1XSK - chains B and F of the 6 polymer chains in the assembly; structure by X-ray diffraction, 2.20 A resolution.

# Chain B (and F)
Protein: Putative family 31 glucosidase yicI
Organism: Escherichia coli
Notes: EC 3.2.1.-; chain F of this document is another copy of the same molecule, construct and numbering; everything in this record applies to it too
UniProtKB: P31434 (YICI_ECOLI); numbering as in UniProt (aligned over 1-772)
Chain sequence (778 residues; row label = number of the first residue in the row):
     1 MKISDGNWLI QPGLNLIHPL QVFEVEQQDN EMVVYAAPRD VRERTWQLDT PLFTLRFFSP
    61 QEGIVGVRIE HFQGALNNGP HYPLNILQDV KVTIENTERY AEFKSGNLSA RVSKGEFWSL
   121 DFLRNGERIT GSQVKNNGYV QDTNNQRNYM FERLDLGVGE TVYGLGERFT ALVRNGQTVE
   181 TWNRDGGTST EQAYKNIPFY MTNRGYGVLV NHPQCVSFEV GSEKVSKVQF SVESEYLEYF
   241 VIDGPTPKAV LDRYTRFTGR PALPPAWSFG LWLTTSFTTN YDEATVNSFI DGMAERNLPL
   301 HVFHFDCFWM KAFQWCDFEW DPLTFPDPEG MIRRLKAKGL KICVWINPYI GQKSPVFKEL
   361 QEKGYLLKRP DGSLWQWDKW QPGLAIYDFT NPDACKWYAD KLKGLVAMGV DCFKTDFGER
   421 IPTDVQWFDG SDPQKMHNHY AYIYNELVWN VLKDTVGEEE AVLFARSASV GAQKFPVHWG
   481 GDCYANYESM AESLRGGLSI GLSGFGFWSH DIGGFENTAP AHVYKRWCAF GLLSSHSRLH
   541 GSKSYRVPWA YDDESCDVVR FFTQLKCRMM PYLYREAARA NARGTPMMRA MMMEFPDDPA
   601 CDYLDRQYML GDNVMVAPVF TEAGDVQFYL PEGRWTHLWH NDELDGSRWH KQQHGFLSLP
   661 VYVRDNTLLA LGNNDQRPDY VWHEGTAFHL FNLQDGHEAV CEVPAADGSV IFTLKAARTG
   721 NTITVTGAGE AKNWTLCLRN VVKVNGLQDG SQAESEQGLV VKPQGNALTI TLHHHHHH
Disordered / not traced: 774-778
Sequence notes: expression tag (773-778)
UniProt features mapped onto this chain:
  - active site: Asp416 (Nucleophile), Glu419, Asp482 (Proton donor)
  - mutagenesis: Cys307 to Phe308 (Converts the enzyme to have alpha-glucosidase activity)
Covalent attachments: 5(R)-fluoro-beta-D-xylopyranose (XYF) linked to Asp416
Small-molecule neighbours:
  - MPO (3[N-morpholino]propane sulfonic acid): His640, Asp642, Gln652, Gln653, His654, Gly655, Ser658
  - 5(R)-fluoro-beta-D-xylopyranose (XYF): Phe277, Asp306, Cys307, Trp345, Trp380, Lys414, Phe417, Arg466, Trp479, Asp482, Phe515, Arg538, His540

# Chain B / chain F interface
Contacting residue pairs (45):
  Phe277(B) with Leu48(F), hydrophobic
  Thr278(B) with Arg44(F); Thr45(F)
  Thr279(B) with Arg44(F), hydrogen bond (backbone-side chain)
  Asn280(B) with Arg44(F)
  Tyr281(B) with Arg44(F)
  Phe308(B) with Arg44(F); Gln47(F)
  Ala312(B) with Gln47(F)
  Phe313(B) with Phe23(F), hydrophobic; Gln47(F); Leu48(F); Thr50(F)
  Trp315(B) with Leu48(F), hydrophobic
  Gln352(B) with His71(F), hydrogen bond (side chain-backbone); Phe72(F); Gln73(F), hydrogen bond (side chain-backbone)
  Lys353(B) with Glu24(F), salt bridge; Tyr35(F)
  Gln361(B) with Gln73(F), hydrogen bond (side chain-backbone); Gly74(F)
  Asp371(B) with Leu76(F)
  Gly372(B) with Leu76(F)
  Ser373(B) with Gly74(F); Leu76(F)
  Leu374(B) with Gly74(F), hydrogen bond (backbone-backbone)
  Gln376(B) with Phe72(F); Gln73(F); Gly74(F), hydrogen bond (side chain-backbone)
  Trp377(B) with Phe72(F), hydrophobic
  Asp378(B) with Asp49(F); Thr50(F), hydrogen bond (backbone-backbone); Pro51(F); His71(F), salt bridge; Phe72(F)
  Lys379(B) with Asp49(F)
  Trp380(B) with Leu48(F); Asp49(F), hydrogen bond (backbone-side chain)
  Gln381(B) with Gln47(F); Leu48(F)
  Pro382(B) with Thr50(F); Pro51(F); Leu52(F), hydrophobic
  Gly383(B) with Phe72(F)
  Lys543(B) with Thr45(F), hydrogen bond
Interface residues without a listed pair, chain B (26 interface residues in all): Lys311
Interface residues without a listed pair, chain F (17 interface residues in all): Ala75

# Overview
26 residues of chain B face 17 of chain F across their interface, with 9 hydrogen bonds and 2 salt bridges.
Polar contacts include Lys353(B)-Glu24(F), Asp378(B)-His71(F) and Thr279(B)-Arg44(F). Chain B binds compound
MPO. Covalently linked 5(R)-fluoro-beta-D-xylopyranose: at Asp416(B).
Chain B and chain F are both Putative family 31 glucosidase yicI (Escherichia coli); the structure, Structure
of a Family 31 alpha glycosidase glycosyl-enzyme intermediate, was determined by X-ray diffraction, deposited
together with 1XSI and 1XSJ.
